6G3I - chain A; structure by X-ray diffraction, 2.41 A resolution.

[Chain A]
Name: Argininosuccinate lyase
Source organism: Chelativorans sp. (strain BNC1)
Reference sequence: Q11KV9 (Q11KV9_CHESB); numbering as in UniProt (aligned over 1-502)
Amino-acid sequence (508 residues; each row starts with the number of its first residue):
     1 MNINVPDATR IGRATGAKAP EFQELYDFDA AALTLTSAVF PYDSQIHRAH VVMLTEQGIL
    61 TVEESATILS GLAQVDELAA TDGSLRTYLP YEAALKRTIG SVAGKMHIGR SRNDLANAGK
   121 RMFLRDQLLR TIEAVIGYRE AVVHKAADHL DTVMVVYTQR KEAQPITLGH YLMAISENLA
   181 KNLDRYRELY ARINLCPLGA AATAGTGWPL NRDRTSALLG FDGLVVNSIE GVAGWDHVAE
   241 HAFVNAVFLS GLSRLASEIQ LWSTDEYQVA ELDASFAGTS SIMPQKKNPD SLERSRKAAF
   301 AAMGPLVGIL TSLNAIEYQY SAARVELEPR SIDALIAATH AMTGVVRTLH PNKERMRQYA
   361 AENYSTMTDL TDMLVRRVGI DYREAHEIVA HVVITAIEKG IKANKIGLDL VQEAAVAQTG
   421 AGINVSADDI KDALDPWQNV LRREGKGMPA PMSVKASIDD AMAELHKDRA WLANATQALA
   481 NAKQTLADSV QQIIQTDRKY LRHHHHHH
Disordered / not traced: 1-4, 501-508
Sequence notes: expression tag (503-508)
Ligand contacts:
  - (2S)-2-(2-azanylethylamino)butanedioic acid (EKN): Ser111, Arg112, Asn113, Thr158, Gln159, Thr279, Ser280, Ser281, Ile282, Met283, Lys286, Asn288, Asp290, Tyr320
  - fumaric acid (FUM): Tyr26, Arg112, Asn113, Asp290, Arg294, Tyr320, Ala322
Reported in the primary citation:
  - binding site for (2S)-2-(2-azanylethylamino)butanedioic acid: Ser111, Arg112, Ser280, Ser281
  - catalytic residues: Ser280
  - catalytic residues: Arg112 (proposed by the authors, not directly observed)
  - mutagenesis - S280A: abolished catalytic activity
  - mutagenesis - S280A: decreased stability
  - mutagenesis - D290A: decreased catalytic activity on ethylenediamine

[Overview]
Chain A binds (2S)-2-(2-azanylethylamino)butanedioic acid and fumaric acid. The paper reports catalytic
residues Ser280 and Arg112; S280A abolishes catalytic activity.
Chain A is Argininosuccinate lyase (Chelativorans sp. (strain BNC1)); the structure, Crystal structure of EDDS
lyase in complex with N-(2-aminoethyl)aspartic acid (AEAA), was determined by X-ray diffraction together with
6G3D, 6G3E, 6G3F, 6G3G and 6G3H from the same study.
